1P8F - chain A; structure by X-ray diffraction, 1.85 A resolution.

Chain A:
Name: Isocitrate dehydrogenase [NADP]
Organism: Escherichia coli
Notes: EC 1.1.1.42; fragment: Full Length
Reference sequence: P08200 (IDH_ECOLI); numbering as in UniProt (aligned over 1-416)
Sequence (416 residues; row label = number of the first residue in the row):
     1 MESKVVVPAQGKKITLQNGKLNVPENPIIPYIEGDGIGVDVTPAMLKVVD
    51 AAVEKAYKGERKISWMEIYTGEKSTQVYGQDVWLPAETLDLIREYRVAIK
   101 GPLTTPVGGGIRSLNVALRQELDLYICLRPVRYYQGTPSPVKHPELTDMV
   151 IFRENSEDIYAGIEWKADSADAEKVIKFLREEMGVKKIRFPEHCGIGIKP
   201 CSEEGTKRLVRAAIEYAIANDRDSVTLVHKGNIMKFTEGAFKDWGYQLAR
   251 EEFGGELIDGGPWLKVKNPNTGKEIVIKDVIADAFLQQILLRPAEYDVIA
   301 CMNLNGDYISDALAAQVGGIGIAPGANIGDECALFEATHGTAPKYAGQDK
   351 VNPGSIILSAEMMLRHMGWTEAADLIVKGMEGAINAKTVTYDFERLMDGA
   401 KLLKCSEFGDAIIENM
Metal / ion sites: Mg2+: Asp-283, Asp-307 (together with isocitric acid)
Small-molecule neighbours: isocitric acid (ICT): Ser-113, Asn-115, Val-116, Arg-119, Arg-129, Arg-153, Tyr-160, Lys-230, Asn-232, Ile-233, Asp-283, Asp-307, Glu-336

In short:
Ligands of chain A: isocitric acid. Asp-283 and Asp-307 form the Mg2+ site.
Chain A is Isocitrate dehydrogenase [NADP] (Escherichia coli); the structure, A four location model to explain
the stereospecificity of proteins, was determined by X-ray diffraction, deposited together with 1PB1.
